1U1F - chains B and F of the 6 polymer chains in the assembly; structure by X-ray diffraction, 2.30 A resolution.

[Chain B (and F)]
Protein: Uridine phosphorylase
Source organism: Escherichia coli
Notes: EC 2.4.2.3; chain F of this document is another copy of the same molecule, construct and numbering; everything in this record applies to it too
UniProtKB: P12758 (UDP_ECOLI); residues 2-253 here correspond to UniProt positions 1-252 (UniProt number = residue number - 1)
Amino-acid sequence (256 residues; each row starts with the number of its first residue; numbers below 1 keep their minus sign (Gly-2 is residue -2)):
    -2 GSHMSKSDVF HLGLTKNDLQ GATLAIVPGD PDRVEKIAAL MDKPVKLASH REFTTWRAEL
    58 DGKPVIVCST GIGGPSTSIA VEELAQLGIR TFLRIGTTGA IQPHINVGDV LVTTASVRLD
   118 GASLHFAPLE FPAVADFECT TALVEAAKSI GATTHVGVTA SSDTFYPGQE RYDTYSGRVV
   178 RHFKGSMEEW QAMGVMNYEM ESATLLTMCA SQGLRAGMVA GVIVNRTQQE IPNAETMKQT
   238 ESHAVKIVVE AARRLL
Not modelled in the structure: -2 to 2 (chain F: -2 to 3)
Construct notes: cloning artifact (-2 to 1)
Ion coordination: K+: Glu49, Ile69, Ser73 (shared with 3 residues of chain A)
Ligand contacts:
  - 183 (1-((2-hydroxyethoxy)methyl)-5-(3-(benzyloxy)benzyl)pyrimidine-2,4(1h,3h)-dione), molecule 1: Phe7, His8, Arg48
  - 183, molecule 2: Ile69, Thr94, Thr95, Gly96, Phe162, Gln166, Arg168, Tyr195, Glu196, Met197, Ile220, Val221, Glu227, Pro229, Met234

[How chain B and chain F interact]
Contacting residue pairs - 50 pairs, chain B then chain F:
  Ala112(B) - Pro129(F)  hydrophobic
  Ala112(B) - Val131(F)  hydrophobic
  Ser113(B) - Glu127(F)
  Ser113(B) - Pro129(F)
  Val114(B) - Glu127(F)
  Val114(B) - Phe128(F)  hydrophobic
  Val114(B) - Pro129(F)
  Arg115(B) - Glu127(F)  hydrogen bond (backbone-backbone)
  Phe123(B) - Met190(F)
  Ala124(B) - Met190(F)  hydrophobic
  Pro125(B) - Trp187(F)  hydrophobic
  Pro125(B) - Met190(F)
  Leu126(B) - Leu126(F)
  Leu126(B) - Glu127(F)
  Glu127(B) - Ser113(F)
  Glu127(B) - Val114(F)
  Glu127(B) - Arg115(F)  hydrogen bond (backbone-backbone)
  Glu127(B) - Leu116(F)
  Glu127(B) - Leu126(F)
  Glu127(B) - Trp187(F)
  Phe128(B) - Val114(F)  hydrophobic
  Phe128(B) - Met190(F)  hydrophobic
  Phe128(B) - Val192(F)  hydrophobic
  Pro129(B) - Ala112(F)  hydrophobic
  Pro129(B) - Ser113(F)
  Pro129(B) - Val114(F)
  Pro129(B) - Val155(F)  hydrophobic
  Val131(B) - Ala112(F)  hydrophobic
  Val131(B) - Val155(F)  hydrophobic
  Phe134(B) - Thr111(F)
  Phe134(B) - Thr138(F)
  Phe134(B) - Val141(F)  hydrophobic
  Thr137(B) - Phe134(F)
  Thr138(B) - Phe134(F)
  Val141(B) - Phe134(F)  hydrophobic
  Val155(B) - Pro129(F)  hydrophobic
  Val155(B) - Val131(F)  hydrophobic
  Trp187(B) - Pro125(F)  hydrophobic
  Trp187(B) - Glu127(F)
  Ala189(B) - Ser208(F)
  Met190(B) - Phe123(F)
  Met190(B) - Ala124(F)  hydrophobic
  Met190(B) - Pro125(F)
  Met190(B) - Phe128(F)  hydrophobic
  Met190(B) - Ala207(F)
  Met190(B) - Ser208(F)
  Val192(B) - Phe128(F)  hydrophobic
  Ala207(B) - Met190(F)
  Ser208(B) - Ala189(F)
  Ser208(B) - Met190(F)
Other interface residues (no listed pair), chain B (27 interface residues in all): Thr111, Leu116, Val153, His179
Other interface residues (no listed pair), chain F (26 interface residues in all): Val153, His179

[In short]
Chain B and chain F form an interface of 27 and 26 residues respectively, with 2 hydrogen bonds. The
hydrogen-bonded pair Arg115(B)-Glu127(F) is a backbone contact. Chain B binds compound 183. The K+ site is
built by Glu49(B), Ile69(B) and Ser73(B).
Both chains are Uridine phosphorylase (Escherichia coli). Entry 1U1F (Structure of e. coli uridine
phosphorylase complexed to 5-(m-(benzyloxy)benzyl)acyclouridine (BBAU)) was determined by X-ray diffraction
(same publication as 1U1C, 1U1D, 1U1E and 1U1G).
